Entry 5KUK (X-ray diffraction, 2.00 A resolution); this record covers chain A.

# Chain A
Name: ATP-sensitive inward rectifier potassium channel 12
Organism: Gallus gallus
UniProt: F1NHE9 (KCJ12_CHICK); numbering as in UniProt (aligned over 38-369)
Sequence (343 residues; each row starts with the number of its first residue):
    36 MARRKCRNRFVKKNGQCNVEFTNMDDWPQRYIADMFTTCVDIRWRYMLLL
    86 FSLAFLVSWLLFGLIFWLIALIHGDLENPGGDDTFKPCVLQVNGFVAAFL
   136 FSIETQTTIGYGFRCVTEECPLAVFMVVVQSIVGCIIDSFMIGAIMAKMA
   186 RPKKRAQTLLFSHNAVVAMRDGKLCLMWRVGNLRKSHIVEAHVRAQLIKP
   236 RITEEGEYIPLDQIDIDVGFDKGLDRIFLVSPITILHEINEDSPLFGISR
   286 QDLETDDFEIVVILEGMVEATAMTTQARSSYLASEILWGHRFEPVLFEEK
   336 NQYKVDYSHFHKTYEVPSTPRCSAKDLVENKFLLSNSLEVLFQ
Disordered / not traced: 36-40, 367-378
Differences from the reference sequence: initiating methionine (36); expression tag (37, 370-378); engineered mutation Trp62 (Lys in F1NHE9)
Cystine bridges: Cys123-Cys155
Bound ions: K+ site 1: Thr143, Ile144; K+ site 2 near Thr143 (its only coordinating residue here); K+ site 3: Ile144, Gly145; K+ site 4: Gly145, Tyr146
Swiss-Prot annotation at these positions:
  - motif: Thr143 to Phe148 (Selectivity filter)
  - binding site (a 1,2-diacyl-sn-glycero-3-phospho-(1D-myo-inositol-4,5-bisphosphate)): Arg78, Arg80, Lys183, Lys188
  - binding site (K(+)): Thr143, Ile144, Gly145, Tyr146

# In short
The K+ site 1 is built by Thr143 and Ile144. Ile144 and Gly145 form the K+ site 3. UniProt lists 4 residues
binding 1,2-diacyl-sn-glycero-3-phospho-(1D-myo-inositol-4,5-bisphosphate) and 4 K+-binding residues.
Chain A is ATP-sensitive inward rectifier potassium channel 12 (Gallus gallus); the structure, Crystal
Structure of Inward Rectifier Kir2.2 K62W Mutant, was determined by X-ray diffraction, deposited together with
5KUM.
